Entry 5E15 (X-ray diffraction, 2.10 A resolution); this record covers chains A and B of the 4 polymer chains in the assembly.

== Chain A (and B) ==
Protein: Estrogen receptor
Source organism: Homo sapiens
Notes: fragment: ligand-binding domain; chain B of this document is another copy of the same molecule, construct and numbering; everything in this record applies to it too
UniProt: P03372 (ESR1_HUMAN); residue numbers follow UniProt; this construct covers 298-554
Amino-acid sequence (257 residues; each row starts with the number of its first residue):
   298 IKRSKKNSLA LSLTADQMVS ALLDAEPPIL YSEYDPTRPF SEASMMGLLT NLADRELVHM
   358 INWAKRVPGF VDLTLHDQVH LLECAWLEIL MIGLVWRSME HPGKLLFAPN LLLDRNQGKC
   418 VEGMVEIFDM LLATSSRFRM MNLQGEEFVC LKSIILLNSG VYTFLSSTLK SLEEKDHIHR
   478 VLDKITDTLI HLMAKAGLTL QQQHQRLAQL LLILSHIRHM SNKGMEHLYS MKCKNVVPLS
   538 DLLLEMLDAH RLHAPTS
Unresolved in the structure: 298-302, 332-340, 415-420, 459-471, 549-554 (chain B: 298-304, 419-420, 461-467, 530-532, 550-554)
Sequence notes: engineered mutation Ser537 (Tyr in P03372)
Residues lining bound ligands: 5KA (4,4'-({4-[2-(4-fluorobutoxy)ethyl]cyclohexylidene}methanediyl)diphenol): Met343, Leu346, Thr347, Leu349, Ala350, Glu353, Leu384, Leu387, Met388, Leu391, Arg394, Phe404, Met421, Phe425, Leu428, Leu525, Leu536, Leu540

== Interface between chain A and chain B ==
Residue-residue contacts - 54 pairs, chain A then chain B:
  Asp426(A) - Thr460(B)
  Met427(A) - Tyr459(B)
  Ala430(A) - Tyr459(B)
  Arg434(A) - Tyr459(B)  hydrogen bond
  Arg434(A) - His476(B)  hydrogen bond
  Ile451(A) - Leu509(B)  hydrophobic
  Asn455(A) - Leu509(B)  hydrogen bond (side chain-backbone)
  Asn455(A) - His513(B)  hydrogen bond (backbone-side chain)
  Gly457(A) - His513(B)
  Val458(A) - His513(B)
  His476(A) - Arg434(B)  hydrogen bond
  Asp480(A) - Gln502(B)
  Asp480(A) - Gln506(B)  hydrogen bond
  Thr483(A) - His501(B)
  Thr483(A) - Ala505(B)
  Asp484(A) - Gln498(B)  hydrogen bond
  Asp484(A) - His501(B)  salt bridge
  Asp484(A) - Gln502(B)  hydrogen bond
  Ile487(A) - His501(B)
  Leu497(A) - Leu497(B)  hydrophobic
  Gln498(A) - Asp484(B)  hydrogen bond
  His501(A) - Thr483(B)
  His501(A) - Ile487(B)
  His501(A) - His501(B)
  His501(A) - Leu504(B)
  Gln502(A) - Asp480(B)
  Gln502(A) - Thr483(B)
  Gln502(A) - Asp484(B)  hydrogen bond
  Leu504(A) - His501(B)
  Ala505(A) - Thr483(B)
  Ala505(A) - Leu508(B)  hydrophobic
  Gln506(A) - Asp480(B)  hydrogen bond
  Leu508(A) - Ala505(B)  hydrophobic
  Leu508(A) - Leu509(B)  hydrophobic
  Leu509(A) - Ile451(B)  hydrophobic
  Leu509(A) - Asn455(B)  hydrogen bond (backbone-side chain)
  Leu509(A) - Leu511(B)  hydrophobic
  Leu511(A) - Ser512(B)
  Ser512(A) - Leu511(B)
  Ser512(A) - Ser512(B)  hydrogen bond (backbone-side chain)
  Ser512(A) - Arg515(B)  hydrogen bond (backbone-side chain)
  His513(A) - Tyr459(B)  hydrogen bond (side chain-backbone)
  His513(A) - Arg515(B)
  Arg515(A) - Ser512(B)
  Arg515(A) - His513(B)
  Arg515(A) - His516(B)
  His516(A) - Arg515(B)
  His516(A) - Asn519(B)  hydrogen bond
  Asn519(A) - His516(B)  hydrogen bond
  Asn519(A) - Asn519(B)
  Asn519(A) - Lys520(B)
  Lys520(A) - His547(B)
  Glu523(A) - Glu523(B)
  Glu523(A) - Tyr526(B)  hydrogen bond
Also at the interface, not in a pair above, chain A (33 interface residues in all): Leu479, Ile510, His547
Also at the interface, not in a pair above, chain B (36 interface residues in all): Glu385, Met427, Ala430, Ser456, Lys472, Leu479, Gln500

== In short ==
33 residues of chain A and 36 residues of chain B are in contact; the contacts include 18 hydrogen bonds and 1
salt bridge. Polar contacts include Asp484(A)-His501(B), Arg434(A)-Tyr459(B) and Arg434(A)-His476(B). Bound to
chain A: compound 5KA.
Chain A and chain B are both Estrogen receptor (Homo sapiens); the structure, Crystal Structure of the
ER-alpha Ligand-binding Domain in Complex with the Cyclofenil Derivative
4,4'-{[4-(2-hydroxyethyl)cyclohexylidene]methanediyl}diphenol, was determined by X-ray diffraction together
with 4ZN7, 4ZNH, 4ZNS, 4ZNT, 4ZNU, 4ZNV and 50 further entries from the same study.
